Entry 7PLH (electron microscopy, 3.57 A resolution); this record covers chains C and D of the 9 polymer chains in the assembly.

Chain C (and D):
Molecule: ShTnsC
From: Scytonema hofmannii
Notes: chain D of this document is another copy of the same molecule, construct and numbering; everything in this record applies to it too
Sequence (276 residues; each row starts with the number of its first residue):
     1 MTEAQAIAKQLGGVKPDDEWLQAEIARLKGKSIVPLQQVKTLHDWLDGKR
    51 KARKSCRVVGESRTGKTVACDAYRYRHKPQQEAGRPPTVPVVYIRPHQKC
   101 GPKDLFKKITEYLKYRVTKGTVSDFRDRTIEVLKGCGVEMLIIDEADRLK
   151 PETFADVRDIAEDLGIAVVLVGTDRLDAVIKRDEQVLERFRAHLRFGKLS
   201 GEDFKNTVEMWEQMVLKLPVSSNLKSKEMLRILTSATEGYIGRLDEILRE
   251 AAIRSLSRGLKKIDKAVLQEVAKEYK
Disordered / not traced: 1-16
Metal / ion sites: Mg2+: T67 (together with AMP-PNP)
Small-molecule neighbours:
  - AMP-PNP (ANP; phosphoaminophosphonic acid-adenylate ester), molecule 1: K31, S32, I33, V34, L36, V39, E61, S62, R63, T64, G65, K66, T67, V68, E145, T173, W211, I241, G242, D245
  - AMP-PNP (ANP), molecule 2: R158, Q185, R189
What the authors report for this chain:
  - binding site for AMP-PNP: Q185, R189
  - binding site for the 22-nt DNA strand: K103, T121
  - binding site for the 22-nt DNA strand: K99
  - mutagenesis - K99A, T121A: decreased binding to the 22-nt DNA strand
  - self-association interface (contacts with another copy of this molecule): R189

How chain C and chain D interact:
Contacting residue pairs - 38 pairs, chain C then chain D:
  I25(C) - K51(D)
  K29(C) - A52(D)
  K29(C) - R53(D)
  S62(C) - E184(D)  hydrogen bond (side chain-backbone)
  S62(C) - Q185(D)
  S62(C) - E188(D)
  R63(C) - E188(D)
  R63(C) - R189(D)
  R95(C) - D159(D)  salt bridge
  H97(C) - R126(D)
  Q98(C) - E152(D)
  Q98(C) - A155(D)
  Q98(C) - D156(D)
  K99(C) - E152(D)
  E145(C) - R158(D)  salt bridge
  E145(C) - Q185(D)  hydrogen bond
  R148(C) - A155(D)
  R148(C) - R158(D)
  R148(C) - D159(D)  salt bridge
  T173(C) - E184(D)
  T173(C) - Q185(D)  hydrogen bond
  Y240(C) - E188(D)
  R243(C) - E188(D)  salt bridge
  R243(C) - R191(D)
  E246(C) - K54(D)
  E246(C) - R189(D)
  E250(C) - K49(D)  salt bridge
  E250(C) - A52(D)
  I253(C) - A52(D)  hydrophobic
  R254(C) - W45(D)
  E274(C) - W45(D)
  E274(C) - R191(D)
  E274(C) - A192(D)
  E274(C) - H193(D)  hydrogen bond (backbone-backbone)
  Y275(C) - K54(D)  hydrogen bond
  Y275(C) - R191(D)
  Y275(C) - H193(D)  hydrogen bond (backbone-side chain)
  K276(C) - H193(D)  hydrogen bond (backbone-side chain)
Other interface residues (no listed pair), chain C (23 interface residues in all): K107, R175, K273
Other interface residues (no listed pair), chain D (21 interface residues in all): G48, S123

In short:
23 residues of chain C and 21 residues of chain D are in contact, with 7 hydrogen bonds and 5 salt bridges.
Polar contacts include R95(C)-D159(D), E145(C)-R158(D) and R148(C)-D159(D). The paper reports a binding site
for the 22-nt DNA strand at K103(C), T121(C) and K99(C); K99A and T121A of chain C reduce binding to the 22-nt
DNA strand.
Both chains are ShTnsC (Scytonema hofmannii). Entry 7PLH (Scytonema hofmannii TnsC bound to AMPPNP and DNA)
was determined by electron microscopy, deposited together with 9GO0 and 7OXD.
